8IEW - chains A and B of the 4 polymer chains in the assembly; structure by electron microscopy, 3.10 A resolution.

== Chain A ==
Molecule: Cas005
Organism: Biggievirus Mos11
Chain sequence (737 residues; numbered 1 to 737; the number before each row is that of its first residue):
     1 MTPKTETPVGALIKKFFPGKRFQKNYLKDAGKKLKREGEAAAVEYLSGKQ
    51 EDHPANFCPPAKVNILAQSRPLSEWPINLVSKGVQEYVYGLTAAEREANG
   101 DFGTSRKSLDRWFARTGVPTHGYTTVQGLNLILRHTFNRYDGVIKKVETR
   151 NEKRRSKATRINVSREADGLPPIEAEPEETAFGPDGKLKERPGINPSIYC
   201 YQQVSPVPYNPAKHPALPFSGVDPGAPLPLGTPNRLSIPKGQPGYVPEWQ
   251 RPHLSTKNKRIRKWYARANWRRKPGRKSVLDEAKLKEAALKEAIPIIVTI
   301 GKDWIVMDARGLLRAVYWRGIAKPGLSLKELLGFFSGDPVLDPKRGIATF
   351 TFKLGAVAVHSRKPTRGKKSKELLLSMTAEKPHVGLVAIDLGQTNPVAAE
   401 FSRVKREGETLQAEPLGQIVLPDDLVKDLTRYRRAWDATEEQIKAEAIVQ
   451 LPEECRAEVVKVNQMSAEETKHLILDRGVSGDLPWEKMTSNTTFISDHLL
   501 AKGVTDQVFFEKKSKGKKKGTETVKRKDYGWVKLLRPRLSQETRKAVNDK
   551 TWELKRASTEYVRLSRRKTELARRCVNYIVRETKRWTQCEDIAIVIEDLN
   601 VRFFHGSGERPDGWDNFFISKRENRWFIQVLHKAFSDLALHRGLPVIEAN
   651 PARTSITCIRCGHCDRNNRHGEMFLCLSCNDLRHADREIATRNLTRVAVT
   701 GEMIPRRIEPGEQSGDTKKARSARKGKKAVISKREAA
Disordered / not traced: 1-53, 466-536, 599-625, 650-737

== Chain B ==
Molecule: 38-nt RNA strand
Organism: Biggievirus Mos11
Sequence (38 nucleotides; each row starts with the number of its first residue; numbers below 1 keep their minus sign (C-19 is residue -19)):
   -19 CUUGCUCGGUUCGCCGAGACUCCCCUACGUGCUGCUGA
Disordered / not traced: 17-18

== Interface between chain A and chain B ==
Contacting residue pairs (118):
  Phe57(A) with U1(B), base contact
  Pro59(A) with U1(B), phosphate contact
  Pro60(A) with U1(B), base contact; C2(B), sugar contact
  Lys62(A) with C2(B), hydrogen bond to the sugar
  Asn64(A) with U-17(B), base contact; G-16(B), sugar contact
  Lys146(A) with U6(B), hydrogen bond to the base
  Glu190(A) with U6(B), hydrogen bond to the sugar; A7(B), sugar contact
  Arg191(A) with U6(B), sugar contact
  Pro192(A) with C5(B), sugar contact
  Gly193(A) with C5(B), hydrogen bond to the sugar
  Ile194(A) with C4(B), sugar contact; C5(B), sugar contact
  Asn195(A) with C4(B), hydrogen bond to the sugar
  Pro196(A) with C4(B), sugar contact
  Pro229(A) with U-18(B), base contact
  Leu230(A) with U-18(B), phosphate contact
  Gly231(A) with U-18(B), hydrogen bond to the phosphate
  Arg235(A) with C-5(B), salt bridge to the phosphate; G-4(B), salt bridge to the phosphate
  Gly244(A) with C-6(B), hydrogen bond to the phosphate
  Tyr245(A) with G-7(B), hydrogen bond to the sugar; C-6(B), sugar contact
  Val246(A) with C-6(B), phosphate contact; C-5(B), phosphate contact
  Pro247(A) with G-7(B), base contact
  Trp249(A) with U-9(B), stacking on the base; G-7(B), base contact
  Gln250(A) with C-5(B), sugar contact
  Leu254(A) with C-5(B), phosphate contact; G-4(B), phosphate contact
  Ser255(A) with G-4(B), hydrogen bond to the phosphate; A-3(B), hydrogen bond to the phosphate
  Asn258(A) with C-19(B), base contact
  Lys259(A) with C-5(B), sugar contact; G-4(B), phosphate contact; A-3(B), salt bridge to the phosphate
  Arg260(A) with C-19(B), sugar contact; U-17(B), salt bridge to the phosphate; G-16(B), hydrogen bond to the base; C-15(B), base contact; G-2(B), base contact; A-1(B), base contact
  Ile261(A) with C-19(B), hydrogen bond to the sugar; U-18(B), sugar contact; U-17(B), phosphate contact
  Arg262(A) with U-17(B), phosphate contact; G-4(B), base contact; A-3(B), base contact
  Lys263(A) with U-18(B), base contact; U-17(B), hydrogen bond to the phosphate
  Trp264(A) with C-6(B), phosphate contact
  Tyr265(A) with U-18(B), hydrogen bond to the base
  Ala266(A) with G-16(B), phosphate contact
  Arg267(A) with G-16(B), hydrogen bond to the phosphate; C-15(B), salt bridge to the phosphate
  Asn269(A) with C-6(B), hydrogen bond to the base
  Trp270(A) with C-6(B), phosphate contact
  Arg271(A) with C-13(B), base contact; G-12(B), hydrogen bond to the base
  Lys273(A) with G-12(B), hydrogen bond to the base; G-11(B), hydrogen bond to the base; U-10(B), base contact
  Gly275(A) with U-10(B), base contact; C-8(B), hydrogen bond to the base
  Arg276(A) with G-12(B), hydrogen bond to the base; G-11(B), hydrogen bond to the base; U-10(B), hydrogen bond to the base; C-6(B), base contact; C-5(B), base contact
  Lys277(A) with U-9(B), salt bridge to the phosphate; C-8(B), hydrogen bond to the sugar
  Ser278(A) with C-8(B), hydrogen bond to the base; C-6(B), base contact
  Glu292(A) with U-18(B), base contact
  Ile294(A) with U-18(B), base contact
  Asp308(A) with U-17(B), sugar contact
  Arg310(A) with U-18(B), hydrogen bond to the base; U-17(B), hydrogen bond to the sugar
  Gly311(A) with U-17(B), base contact
  Leu313(A) with U-18(B), base contact
  Arg314(A) with C-19(B), base contact; U-17(B), hydrogen bond to the base; G-16(B), hydrogen bond to the base; A-1(B), base contact; C0(B), hydrogen bond to the base
  Tyr317(A) with C-19(B), phosphate contact; U-18(B), phosphate contact
  Trp318(A) with C-19(B), base contact; C0(B), stacking on the base
  Arg319(A) with C0(B), hydrogen bond to the phosphate; U1(B), salt bridge to the phosphate
  Arg345(A) with C3(B), sugar contact; C4(B), salt bridge to the phosphate
  Arg431(A) with C-13(B), hydrogen bond to the sugar; G-12(B), phosphate contact
  Lys545(A) with C8(B), hydrogen bond to the sugar
  Arg556(A) with C8(B), base contact
  Arg563(A) with U-14(B), salt bridge to the phosphate; C-13(B), salt bridge to the phosphate
  Arg567(A) with U-14(B), sugar contact; C-13(B), sugar contact
  Glu570(A) with C-15(B), base contact; U-14(B), sugar contact; G-2(B), hydrogen bond to the base; A-1(B), sugar contact
  Arg573(A) with A-1(B), hydrogen bond to the sugar; C0(B), phosphate contact; C2(B), salt bridge to the phosphate
  Arg574(A) with A-3(B), sugar contact; G-2(B), phosphate contact; A-1(B), phosphate contact
  Asn577(A) with A-1(B), hydrogen bond to the phosphate; C0(B), hydrogen bond to the phosphate
  Leu640(A) with U1(B), base contact
  His641(A) with U1(B), sugar contact
Other interface residues (no listed pair), chain A (77 interface residues in all): Ser197, Gln242, Pro243, His253, Lys257, Ala268, Pro324, Asp342, Asp428, Asn548, Trp552, Arg566
Other interface residues (no listed pair), chain B (29 interface residues in all): G9

== Summary ==
Chain A and chain B form an interface of 77 and 29 residues respectively; the contacts include 37 hydrogen
bonds, 11 salt bridges and 2 aromatic stacking contacts. Among the polar pairs are Lys146(A)-U6(B),
Arg260(A)-G-16(B) and Tyr265(A)-U-18(B).
Here chain A is Cas005 and chain B is a 38-nt RNA strand, both from Biggievirus Mos11. Entry 8IEW
(Cas005-crRNA-DNA complex) was determined by electron microscopy.
